Entry 3T8R (X-ray diffraction, 1.70 A resolution); this record covers chain A.

== Chain A ==
Molecule: Staphylococcus aureus CymR
Organism: Staphylococcus aureus
UniProt: Q99TM3 (Q99TM3_STAAM); numbering as in UniProt (aligned over 1-140)
Chain sequence (143 residues; row label = number of the first residue in the row; numbers below 1 keep their minus sign (Ser-2 is residue -2)):
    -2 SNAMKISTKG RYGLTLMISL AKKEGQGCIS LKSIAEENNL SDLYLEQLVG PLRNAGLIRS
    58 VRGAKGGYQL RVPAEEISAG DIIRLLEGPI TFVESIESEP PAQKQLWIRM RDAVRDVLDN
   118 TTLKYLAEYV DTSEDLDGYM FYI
Unresolved in the structure: -2 to 3, 87-90, 130-140
Differences from the reference sequence: expression tag (-2 to 0)
From the paper describing this entry:
  - mutagenesis - C25S: abolished signaling

== Summary ==
The paper reports that C25S abolishes signaling.
Chain A is Staphylococcus aureus CymR (Staphylococcus aureus); the structure, Crystal structure of
Staphylococcus aureus CymR, was determined by X-ray diffraction, deposited together with 3T8T.
